Entry 8HD0 (electron microscopy, 3.11 A resolution); this record covers chains C and E of the 5 polymer chains in the assembly.

# Chain C
Protein: Cell division protein FtsX
Organism: Escherichia coli (strain K12)
UniProt: P0AC30 (FTSX_ECOLI); residues 11-362 here correspond to UniProt positions 1-352 (UniProt number = residue number - 10)
Sequence (352 residues; numbered 11 to 362; the number before each row is that of its first residue):
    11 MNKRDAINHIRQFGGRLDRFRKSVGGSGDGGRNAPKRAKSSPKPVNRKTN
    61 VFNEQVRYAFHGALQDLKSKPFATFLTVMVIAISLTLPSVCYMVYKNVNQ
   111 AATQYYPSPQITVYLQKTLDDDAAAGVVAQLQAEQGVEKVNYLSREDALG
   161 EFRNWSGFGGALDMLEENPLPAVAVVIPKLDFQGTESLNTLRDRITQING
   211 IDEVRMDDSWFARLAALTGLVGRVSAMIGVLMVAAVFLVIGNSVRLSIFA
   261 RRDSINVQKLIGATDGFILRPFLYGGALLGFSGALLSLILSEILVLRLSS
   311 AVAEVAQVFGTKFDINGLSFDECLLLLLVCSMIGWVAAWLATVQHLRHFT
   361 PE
Unresolved in the structure: 11-62, 362

# Chain E
Protein: Murein hydrolase activator EnvC
Organism: Escherichia coli (strain K12)
UniProt: P37690 (ENVC_ECOLI); numbering as in UniProt (aligned over 1-419)
Sequence (419 residues; numbered 1 to 419; the number before each row is that of its first residue):
     1 MTRAVKPRRFAIRPIIYASVLSAGVLLCAFSAHADERDQLKSIQADIAAK
    51 ERAVRQKQQQRASLLAQLKKQEEAISEATRKLRETQNTLNQLNKQIDEMN
   101 ASIAKLEQQKAAQERSLAAQLDAAFRQGEHTGIQLILSGEESQRGQRLQA
   151 YFGYLNQARQETIAQLKQTREEVAMQRAELEEKQSEQQTLLYEQRAQQAK
   201 LTQALNERKKTLAGLESSIQQGQQQLSELRANESRLRNSIARAEAAAKAR
   251 AEREAREAQAVRDRQKEATRKGTTYKPTESEKSLMSRTGGLGAPRGQAFW
   301 PVRGPTLHRYGEQLQGELRWKGMVIGASEGTEVKAIADGRVILADWLQGY
   351 GLVVVVEHGKGDMSLYGYNQSALVSVGSQVRAGQPIALVGSSGGQGRPSL
   401 YFEIRRQGQAVNPQPWLGR
Unresolved in the structure: 1-39
UniProt features mapped onto this chain:
  - mutagenesis: Lys-321 (K321A: Retains AmiA and AmiB activation; K321E: Loss of AmiA and AmiB activation; does not complement double envC-nlpD disruption, protein localizes normally), Val-324 (V324A: Retains AmiA and AmiB activation; V324E: Loss of AmiA and AmiB activation; does not complement double envC-nlpD disruption, protein localizes normally), Tyr-350 (Y350A: Loss of AmiA and AmiB activation; does not complement double envC-nlpD disruption, protein localizes normally), Val-353 (V353A: Loss of AmiA and AmiB activation; does not complement double envC-nlpD disruption, protein localizes normally), Tyr-366 (Y366H: Partially unstable, loss of AmiA and AmiB activation), Tyr-401 (Y401E: Partially unstable, loss of AmiA and AmiB activation; does not complement double envC-nlpD disruption, protein localizes normally), Arg-405 (R405H: Loss of activation of amidases; does not complement double envC-nlpD disruption, protein localizes normally)

# Chain C / chain E interface
Pairs across the interface (9; chain C residue first):
  Phe-162(C) / Tyr-151(E)
  Gly-167(C) / Tyr-151(E)
  Phe-168(C) / Ala-119(E)
  Phe-168(C) / Ala-123(E)  hydrophobic
  Phe-168(C) / Gln-127(E)
  Met-174(C) / Ala-112(E)
  Met-174(C) / Ser-116(E)
  Leu-175(C) / Ser-116(E)
  Pro-181(C) / Tyr-154(E)  hydrophobic
Other interface residues (no listed pair), chain C (10 interface residues in all): Trp-165, Ala-171, Pro-179, Arg-215
Other interface residues (no listed pair), chain E (13 interface residues in all): Gln-113, Asp-122, Arg-126, Gly-128, Gln-149, Ala-158

# In short
10 residues of chain C and 13 residues of chain E are in contact. From UniProt: 7 mutagenesis sites on chain
E.
Here chain C is Cell division protein FtsX and chain E is Murein hydrolase activator EnvC, both from
Escherichia coli (strain K12). Entry 8HD0 (Cell divisome sPG hydrolysis machinery FtsEX-EnvC) was determined
by electron microscopy.
